8XZH - chains A and S of the 6 polymer chains in the assembly; structure by electron microscopy, 2.60 A resolution.

[Chain A]
Molecule: Guanine nucleotide-binding protein G(i) subunit alpha-1
Source organism: Homo sapiens
UniProtKB: P63096 (GNAI1_HUMAN); residues 1-354 here = UniProt positions 1-354
Chain sequence (354 residues; numbered 1 to 354; the number before each row is that of its first residue):
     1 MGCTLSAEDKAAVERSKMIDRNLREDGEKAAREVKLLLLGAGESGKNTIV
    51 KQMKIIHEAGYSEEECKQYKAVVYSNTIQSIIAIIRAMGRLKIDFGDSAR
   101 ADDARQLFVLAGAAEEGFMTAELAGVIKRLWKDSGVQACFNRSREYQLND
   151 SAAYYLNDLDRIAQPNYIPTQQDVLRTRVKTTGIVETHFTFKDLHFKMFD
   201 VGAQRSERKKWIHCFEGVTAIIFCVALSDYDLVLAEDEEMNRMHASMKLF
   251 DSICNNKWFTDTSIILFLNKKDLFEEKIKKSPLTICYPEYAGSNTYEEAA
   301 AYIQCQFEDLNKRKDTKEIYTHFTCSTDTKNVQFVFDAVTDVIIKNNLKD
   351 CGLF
Not modelled in the structure: 1-2, 55-181, 233-239
Differences from the reference sequence: conflict Asn47 (Ser in P63096), Ala203 (Gly in P63096), Ala245 (Glu in P63096), Ser326 (Ala in P63096)
UniProt features mapped onto this chain:
  - region: Lys35 to Lys46, Thr48 (G1 motif), Asp173 to Thr181 (G2 motif), Phe196 to Gly202, Gln204, Arg205 (G3 motif), Ile265 to Asp272 (G4 motif), Thr324, Cys325, Thr327 to Thr329 (G5 motif)
  - binding site (GTP): Glu43 to Lys46, Thr48, Ser151, Leu175 to Thr181, Asp200 to Gly202, Gln204, Asn269 to Asp272
  - binding site (Mg(2+)): Thr181
  - modified residue: Arg178 (ADP-ribosylarginine), Gln204 (Deamidated glutamine), Cys351 (ADP-ribosylcysteine)
  - lipidation: Gly2 (N-myristoyl glycine), Cys3 (S-palmitoyl cysteine)
  - natural variant: Gly40 (G40C: In NEDHISB; G40R: In NEDHISB), Gly45 (G45D: In NEDHISB), Thr48 (T48I: In NEDHISB; T48K: In NEDHISB), Gln52 (Q52P: In NEDHISB), Ser75 (deletion: In NEDHISB; uncertain significance), Gln172 (deletion: In NEDHISB), Asp173 (D173V: In NEDHISB), Glu186 to Phe189 (deletion: In NEDHISB; uncertain significance), Cys224 (C224Y: In NEDHISB), Lys270 (K270N: In NEDHISB; K270R: In NEDHISB), Asp272 (D272G: In NEDHISB), Val332 (V332E: In NEDHISB; uncertain significance)
  - mutagenesis: Gly42 (G42R: Abolishes switch to an activated conformation and dissociation from beta and gamma subunits upon GTP binding. Abolishes interaction with RGS family members), Glu116 (E116L: Enhances interaction (inactive GDP-bound) with RGS14), Gln147 (Q147L: Enhances interaction (inactive GDP-bound) with RGS14)

[Chain S]
Molecule: scFv16
Source organism: synthetic construct
Notes: antibody fragment or engineered binder
Chain sequence (256 residues; each row starts with the number of its first residue; note: 3 numbers in that range are skipped by the numbering (no residue carries them; nothing is unmodelled there); a row labelled like 120A-120O holds insertion residues (120A, then the next letters in order)):
     1 DVQLVESGGGLVQPGGSRKLSCSASGFAFSSFGMHWVRQAPEKGLEWVAY
    51 ISSGSGTIYYADTVKGRFTISRDDPKNTLFLQMTSLRSEDTAMYYCVRSI
   101 YYYGSSPFDFWGQGTTLTVS
120A-120O SGGGGSGGGGSGGGG
   124 SDIVMTQATSSVPVTPGESVSISCRSSKSLLHSNGNTYLYWFLQRPGQSP
   174 QLLIYRMSNLASGVPDRFSGSGSGTAFTLTISRLEAEDVGVYYCMQHLEY
   224 PLTFGAGTKLELKGSLEVLFQ
Not modelled in the structure: 1, 120A-120O, 236-244
Disulfides: Cys22-Cys96, Cys147-Cys217

[How chain A and chain S interact]
Pairs across the interface (25):
  Thr4(A) - His155(S)  hydrogen bond (backbone-side chain)
  Leu5(A) - His155(S)
  Ser6(A) - His155(S)
  Ser6(A) - Asn157(S)
  Ser6(A) - Tyr161(S)  hydrogen bond
  Ala7(A) - His220(S)
  Ala7(A) - Leu221(S)
  Ala7(A) - Tyr223(S)  hydrophobic
  Glu8(A) - Pro107(S)
  Glu8(A) - Tyr161(S)
  Glu8(A) - Tyr163(S)  hydrogen bond
  Glu8(A) - Arg179(S)  salt bridge
  Glu8(A) - His220(S)  salt bridge
  Asp9(A) - Asn157(S)  hydrogen bond
  Ala11(A) - Tyr101(S)  hydrophobic
  Ala12(A) - Tyr101(S)
  Glu14(A) - Ser52(S)  hydrogen bond
  Glu14(A) - Ser53(S)
  Glu14(A) - Gly56(S)
  Glu14(A) - Thr57(S)  hydrogen bond
  Arg15(A) - Ile100(S)
  Arg15(A) - Tyr101(S)
  Arg15(A) - Tyr102(S)
  Met18(A) - Ser53(S)
  Met18(A) - Gly54(S)
Interface residues without a listed pair, chain S (18 interface residues in all): Ser31

[In short]
11 residues of chain A face 18 of chain S across their interface, with 6 hydrogen bonds and 2 salt bridges.
Among the polar pairs are Glu8(A)-Arg179(S), Glu8(A)-His220(S) and Thr4(A)-His155(S).
Here chain A is Guanine nucleotide-binding protein G(i) subunit alpha-1 (Homo sapiens) and chain S is scFv16
(synthetic construct). Entry 8XZH (Cryo-EM structure of the MM07-bound human APLNR-Gi complex) was determined
by electron microscopy (same publication as 8XZG, 8XZF, 8XZI and 8XZJ).
